PDB entry 3DKS | X-ray diffraction, 1.90 A resolution | chains A and D of the 3 polymer chains in the assembly

== Chain A (and D) ==
Name: Thiol:disulfide interchange protein dsbA
From: Shigella flexneri
Notes: EC 1.8.4.2; chain D of this document is another copy of the same molecule, construct and numbering; everything in this record applies to it too
UniProtKB: P52235 (DSBA_SHIFL); residues 1-189 here correspond to UniProt positions 20-208 (UniProt number = residue number + 19)
Amino-acid sequence (189 residues; numbered 1 to 189; the number before each row is that of its first residue):
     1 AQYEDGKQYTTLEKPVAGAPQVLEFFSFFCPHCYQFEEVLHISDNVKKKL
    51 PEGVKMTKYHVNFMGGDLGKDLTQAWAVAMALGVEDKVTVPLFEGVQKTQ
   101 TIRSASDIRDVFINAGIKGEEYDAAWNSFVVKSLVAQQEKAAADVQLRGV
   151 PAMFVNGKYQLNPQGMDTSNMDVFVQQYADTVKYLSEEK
Unresolved in the structure: 189 (chain D: 1, 188-189)
From the paper describing this entry:
  - catalytic residues: Cys30
  - binding site for siga peptide: Phe29

== How chain A and chain D interact ==
Pairs across the interface (30):
  Phe29(A) - Gln35(D)
  Phe29(A) - Met171(D)  hydrophobic
  Pro31(A) - Tyr34(D)
  Pro31(A) - Lys98(D)
  His32(A) - Gln97(D)
  His32(A) - Lys98(D)
  His32(A) - Gln100(D)
  Tyr34(A) - Lys98(D)
  Gln35(A) - Lys98(D)
  Gly65(A) - Thr168(D)
  Gly66(A) - Thr168(D)
  Asp67(A) - Thr168(D)  hydrogen bond (backbone-side chain)
  Asp67(A) - Ser169(D)
  Leu68(A) - Thr168(D)  hydrogen bond (backbone-backbone)
  Leu68(A) - Ser169(D)
  Leu68(A) - Met171(D)  hydrophobic
  Val96(A) - Val39(D)
  Lys98(A) - Lys98(D)
  Gln100(A) - Glu38(D)
  Gln100(A) - Val39(D)  hydrogen bond (side chain-backbone)
  Gln100(A) - His41(D)  hydrogen bond
  Ile102(A) - Met171(D)
  Arg103(A) - Val39(D)  hydrogen bond (side chain-backbone)
  Arg103(A) - Ser169(D)
  Arg103(A) - Asn170(D)
  Arg103(A) - Met171(D)  hydrogen bond (backbone-backbone)
  Arg103(A) - Asp172(D)  salt bridge
  Ser104(A) - Ser169(D)
  Ser104(A) - Asn170(D)
  Thr168(A) - Arg103(D)  hydrogen bond
Also at the interface, not in a pair above, chain D (15 interface residues in all): Thr99

== Overview ==
16 residues of chain A and 15 residues of chain D are in contact; the contacts include 7 hydrogen bonds and 1
salt bridge. Polar pairs include Arg103(A)-Asp172(D), Asp67(A)-Thr168(D) and Gln100(A)-Val39(D). The paper
reports the catalytic residue Cys30(A); a binding site for siga peptide at Phe29(A).
Both chains are Thiol:disulfide interchange protein dsbA (Shigella flexneri). Entry 3DKS (DsbA substrate
complex) was determined by X-ray diffraction.
